PDB entry 7TJT | electron microscopy, 3.20 A resolution | chains C and F of the 7 polymer chains in the assembly

Chain C:
Name: ATP synthase subunit alpha
Organism: Saccharomyces cerevisiae
UniProtKB: P07251 (ATPA_YEAST); residues 1-510 here correspond to UniProt positions 36-545 (UniProt number = residue number + 35)
Amino-acid sequence (510 residues; each row starts with the number of its first residue):
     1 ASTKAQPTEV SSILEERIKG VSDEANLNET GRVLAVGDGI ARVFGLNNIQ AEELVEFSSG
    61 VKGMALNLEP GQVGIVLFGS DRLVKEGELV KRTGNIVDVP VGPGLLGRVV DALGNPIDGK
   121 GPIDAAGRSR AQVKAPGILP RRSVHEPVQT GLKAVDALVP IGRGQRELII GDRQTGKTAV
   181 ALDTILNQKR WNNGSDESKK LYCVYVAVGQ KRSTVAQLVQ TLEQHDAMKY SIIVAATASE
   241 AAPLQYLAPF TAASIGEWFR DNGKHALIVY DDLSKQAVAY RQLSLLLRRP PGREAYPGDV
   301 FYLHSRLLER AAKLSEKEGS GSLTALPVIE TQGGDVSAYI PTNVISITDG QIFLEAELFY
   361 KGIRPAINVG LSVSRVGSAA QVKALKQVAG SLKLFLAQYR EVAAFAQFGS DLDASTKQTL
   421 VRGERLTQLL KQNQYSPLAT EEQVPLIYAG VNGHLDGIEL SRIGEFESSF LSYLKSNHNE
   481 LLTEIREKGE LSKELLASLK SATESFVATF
Unresolved in the structure: 1-26, 510
Metal / ion sites: Mg2+: Thr178 (together with ATP)
Residues lining bound ligands: ATP (adenosine-5'-triphosphate): Asp172, Arg173, Gln174, Thr175, Gly176, Lys177, Thr178, Ala179, Glu330, Phe359, Arg364, Pro365, Gln432, Asn433, Gln434
Swiss-Prot annotation at these positions:
  - binding site (ATP): Gly171 to Thr178
  - site: Ser372 (Required for activity)
  - modified residue (Phosphoserine): Ser22, Ser143

Chain F:
Name: ATP synthase subunit beta
Organism: Saccharomyces cerevisiae
Notes: EC 7.1.2.2
UniProtKB: P00830 (ATPB_YEAST); residues 1-478 here correspond to UniProt positions 34-511 (UniProt number = residue number + 33)
Amino-acid sequence (478 residues; each row starts with the number of its first residue):
     1 ASAAQSTPIT GKVTAVIGAI VDVHFEQSEL PAILNALEIK TPQGKLVLEV AQHLGENTVR
    61 TIAMDGTEGL VRGEKVLDTG GPISVPVGRE TLGRIINVIG EPIDERGPIK SKLRKPIHAD
   121 PPSFAEQSTS AEILETGIKV VDLLAPYARG GKIGLFGGAG VGKTVFIQEL INNIAKAHGG
   181 FSVFTGVGER TREGNDLYRE MKETGVINLE GESKVALVFG QMNEPPGARA RVALTGLTIA
   241 EYFRDEEGQD VLLFIDNIFR FTQAGSEVSA LLGRIPSAVG YQPTLATDMG LLQERITTTK
   301 KGSVTSVQAV YVPADDLTDP APATTFAHLD ATTVLSRGIS ELGIYPAVDP LDSKSRLLDA
   361 AVVGQEHYDV ASKVQETLQT YKSLQDIIAI LGMDELSEQD KLTVERARKI QRFLSQPFAV
   421 AEVFTGIPGK LVRLKDTVAS FKAVLEGKYD NIPEHAFYMV GGIEDVVAKA EKLAAEAN
Unresolved in the structure: 1-7, 476-478
Residues lining bound ligands: ATP (adenosine-5'-triphosphate): Ser355, Asp359, Tyr368
Swiss-Prot annotation at these positions:
  - binding site (ATP): Gly157 to Thr164
  - modified residue: Thr79 (Phosphothreonine), Thr204 (Phosphothreonine), Ser340 (Phosphoserine)

Chain C / chain F interface:
Contacting residue pairs - 66 pairs, chain C then chain F:
  Leu34(C) - Gly55(F)
  Ala35(C) - His53(F)
  Ala35(C) - Leu54(F)
  Val36(C) - Ile33(F)
  Val36(C) - Gln52(F)
  Val36(C) - His53(F)  hydrogen bond (backbone-backbone)
  Asp38(C) - Gln52(F)  hydrogen bond
  Asp38(C) - Arg274(F)  salt bridge
  Asp81(C) - Ile33(F)
  Arg82(C) - Ala32(F)
  Arg82(C) - Ile33(F)  hydrogen bond (side chain-backbone)
  Arg82(C) - Leu34(F)
  Arg82(C) - Asn35(F)  hydrogen bond
  Arg82(C) - Pro82(F)
  Lys85(C) - Leu30(F)  hydrogen bond (side chain-backbone)
  Lys85(C) - His53(F)
  Glu86(C) - Leu30(F)
  Glu86(C) - His53(F)  hydrogen bond (backbone-side chain)
  Glu86(C) - Gly55(F)  hydrogen bond (side chain-backbone)
  Glu86(C) - Glu56(F)  hydrogen bond (side chain-backbone)
  Glu86(C) - Asn57(F)  hydrogen bond (side chain-backbone)
  Ile117(C) - Phe124(F)
  Ile117(C) - Ala125(F)
  Arg173(C) - Phe326(F)
  Arg173(C) - Asp352(F)  salt bridge
  Gln174(C) - Thr332(F)
  Gln174(C) - Lys354(F)  hydrogen bond (backbone-side chain)
  Lys211(C) - His328(F)
  Lys211(C) - Asp330(F)  salt bridge
  Arg212(C) - Pro122(F)  hydrogen bond (side chain-backbone)
  Arg212(C) - Ser123(F)
  Arg212(C) - Phe124(F)
  Arg212(C) - Glu294(F)  salt bridge
  Val215(C) - Phe124(F)  hydrophobic
  Ala216(C) - Phe124(F)
  Gln217(C) - Thr129(F)  hydrogen bond
  Gln217(C) - Arg356(F)
  Gln220(C) - Thr129(F)
  Ala238(C) - Gly290(F)
  Ala238(C) - His328(F)
  Ser239(C) - Pro121(F)
  Ser239(C) - Leu291(F)
  Ser239(C) - Glu294(F)  hydrogen bond
  Gln245(C) - Thr287(F)
  Arg281(C) - Ser277(F)  hydrogen bond
  Gln282(C) - Pro283(F)
  Gln282(C) - Thr284(F)
  Gln282(C) - Thr287(F)  hydrogen bond
  Leu285(C) - Ile275(F)
  Leu285(C) - Ser277(F)
  Leu285(C) - Pro283(F)  hydrophobic
  Leu286(C) - Thr284(F)
  Arg288(C) - Gly273(F)  hydrogen bond (side chain-backbone)
  Arg288(C) - Ile275(F)
  Gln332(C) - Ala323(F)
  Tyr360(C) - Leu351(F)  hydrogen bond (side chain-backbone)
  Tyr360(C) - Lys354(F)  hydrogen bond
  Tyr360(C) - Gln375(F)
  Tyr360(C) - Glu376(F)
  Tyr360(C) - Gln379(F)
  Lys361(C) - Gln379(F)
  Lys361(C) - Ser383(F)  hydrogen bond
  Arg364(C) - Tyr368(F)  hydrogen bond
  Gln407(C) - Ser383(F)
  Gln407(C) - Leu384(F)
  Gln407(C) - Ile387(F)
Other interface residues (no listed pair), chain C (51 interface residues in all): Gly37, Arg42, Val84, Val109, Asp118, Gly119, Ser213, Val219, Thr237, Glu240, Ala242, Lys275, Val278, Pro291, Glu294, Ala295, Gly333, Glu357, Gly362, Phe408, Gln434
Other interface residues (no listed pair), chain F (58 interface residues in all): Ala51, Thr58, Gln127, Lys152, Pro276, Ala278, Ala286, Thr297, Leu317, Thr318, Ala327, Leu329, Asp359, Leu391

In short:
The interface between chain C and chain F involves 51 residues on one side and 58 on the other, with 20
hydrogen bonds and 4 salt bridges. Polar pairs include Asp38(C)-Arg274(F), Arg173(C)-Asp352(F) and
Lys211(C)-Asp330(F). ATP is bound between chain C and chain F.
Chain C is ATP synthase subunit alpha and chain F is ATP synthase subunit beta, both from Saccharomyces
cerevisiae; the structure, Yeast ATP synthase F1 region State 1-3catalytic beta_tight open without exogenous
ATP, was determined by electron microscopy (same publication as 7TJS, 7TJU, 7TJV, 7TJW, 7TJX, 7TJY and 30
further entries).
